PDB entry 9LA1 | electron microscopy, 3.15 A resolution | chains C and D of the 4 polymer chains in the assembly

# Chain C (and D)
Name: Potassium channel GORK
From: Arabidopsis thaliana
Notes: chain D of this document is another copy of the same molecule, construct and numbering; everything in this record applies to it too
UniProt: Q94A76 (GORK_ARATH); residues 2-820 here = UniProt positions 2-820
Sequence (834 residues; numbered -7 to 826; the number before each row is that of its first residue; numbers below 1 keep their minus sign (Met-7 is residue -7)):
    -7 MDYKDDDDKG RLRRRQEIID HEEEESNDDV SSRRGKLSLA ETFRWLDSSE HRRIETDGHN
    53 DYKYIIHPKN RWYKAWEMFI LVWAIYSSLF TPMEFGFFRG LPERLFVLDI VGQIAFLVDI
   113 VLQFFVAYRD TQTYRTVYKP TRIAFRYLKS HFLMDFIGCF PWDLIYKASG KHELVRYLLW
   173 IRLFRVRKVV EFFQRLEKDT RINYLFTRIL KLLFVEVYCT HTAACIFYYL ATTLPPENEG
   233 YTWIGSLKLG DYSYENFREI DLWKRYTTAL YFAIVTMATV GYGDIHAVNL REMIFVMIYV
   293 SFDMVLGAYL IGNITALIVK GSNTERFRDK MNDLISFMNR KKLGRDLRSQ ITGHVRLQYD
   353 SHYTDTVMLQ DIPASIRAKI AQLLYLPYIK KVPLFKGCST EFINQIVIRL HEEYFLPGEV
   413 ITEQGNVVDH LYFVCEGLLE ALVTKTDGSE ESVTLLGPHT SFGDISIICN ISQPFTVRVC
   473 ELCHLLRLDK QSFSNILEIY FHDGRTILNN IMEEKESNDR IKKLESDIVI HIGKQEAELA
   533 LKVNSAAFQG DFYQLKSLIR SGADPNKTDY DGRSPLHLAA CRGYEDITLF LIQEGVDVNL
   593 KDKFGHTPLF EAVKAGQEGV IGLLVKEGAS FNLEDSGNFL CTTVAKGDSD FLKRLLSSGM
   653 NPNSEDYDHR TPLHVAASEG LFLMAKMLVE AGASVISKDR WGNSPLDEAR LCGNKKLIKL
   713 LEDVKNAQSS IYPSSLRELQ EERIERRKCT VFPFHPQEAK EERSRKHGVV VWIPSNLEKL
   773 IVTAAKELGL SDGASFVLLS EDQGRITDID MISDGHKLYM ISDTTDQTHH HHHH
Not modelled in the structure: -7 to 49, 726-826 (chain D: -7 to 50, 726-826)
Differences from the reference sequence: initiating methionine (-7); expression tag (-6 to 1, 821-826)
What the authors report for this chain:
  - post-translational modification sites: Ser518 (citing earlier work)

# How chain C and chain D interact
Residue-residue contacts (16):
  Ser670(C) - Lys708(D)  hydrogen bond (backbone-side chain)
  Glu671(C) - Lys708(D)
  Leu703(C) - Lys707(D)
  Cys704(C) - Asn706(D)
  Cys704(C) - Lys707(D)  hydrogen bond (backbone-backbone)
  Gly705(C) - Gly705(D)
  Gly705(C) - Asn706(D)
  Asn706(C) - Gly672(D)
  Asn706(C) - Cys704(D)  hydrogen bond
  Asn706(C) - Gly705(D)
  Asn706(C) - Asn706(D)
  Lys707(C) - Arg702(D)  hydrogen bond (side chain-backbone)
  Lys707(C) - Leu703(D)  hydrogen bond (side chain-backbone)
  Lys707(C) - Cys704(D)  hydrogen bond (backbone-backbone)
  Lys707(C) - Gly705(D)
  Lys708(C) - Glu671(D)  salt bridge
Interface residues without a listed pair, chain C (11 interface residues in all): Val272, Gly273, Tyr274
Interface residues without a listed pair, chain D (13 interface residues in all): Val272, Gly273, Tyr274, Ser670

# In short
The interface between chain C and chain D involves 11 residues on one side and 13 on the other, with 6
hydrogen bonds and 1 salt bridge. Polar pairs include Lys708(C)-Glu671(D), Ser670(C)-Lys708(D) and
Asn706(C)-Cys704(D). From the paper: a modification site at Ser518(C).
Chain C and chain D are both Potassium channel GORK (Arabidopsis thaliana); the structure, Arabidopsis GORK
WT4, was determined by electron microscopy, deposited together with 9L9U, 9LA0, 9LA2, 9LA3 and 9LA7.
